Entry 6J62 (X-ray diffraction, 2.49 A resolution); this record covers chains A and C.

[Chain A]
Name: Ubiquitin-like protein ISG15
Source organism: Mus musculus
UniProtKB: Q64339 (ISG15_MOUSE); numbering as in UniProt; present here: 1-110, 112-153
Sequence (153 residues; numbered 1 to 153 plus 1 insertion-coded residue; 1 number in that range is skipped by the numbering (no residue carries it; nothing is unmodelled there); the number before each row is that of its first residue):
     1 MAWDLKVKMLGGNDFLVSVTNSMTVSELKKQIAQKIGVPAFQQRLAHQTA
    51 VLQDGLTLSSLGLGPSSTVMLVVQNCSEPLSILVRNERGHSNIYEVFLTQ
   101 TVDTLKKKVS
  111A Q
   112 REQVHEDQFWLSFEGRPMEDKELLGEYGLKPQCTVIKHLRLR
Disordered / not traced: 1, 152-153
Swiss-Prot annotation at these positions:
  - region: Arg151 to Arg153 (Involved in the ligation of specific target proteins)
  - motif: Leu150 to Arg153 (LRLRGG)
  - site: Arg151 (Interacts with activating enzyme)
  - modified residue (S-nitrosocysteine): Cys76, Cys144

[Chain C]
Name: Non-structural protein 1
Source organism: Influenza B virus (strain B/Lee/1940)
UniProtKB: P03502 (NS1_INBLE); numbering as in UniProt (aligned over 1-103)
Sequence (103 residues; each row starts with the number of its first residue):
     1 MADNMTTTQIEVGPGATNATINFEAGILECYERFSWQRALDYPGQDRLHR
    51 LKRKLESRIKTHNKSEPENKRMSLEERKAIGVKMMKVLLFMDPSAGIEGF
   101 EPY
Disordered / not traced: 1-8, 101-103
Swiss-Prot annotation at these positions:
  - motif: Arg50 to Leu55 (Nuclear localization signal)
  - mutagenesis: Arg33 (R33A: Partial loss of dsRNA-binding and no effect on inhibition of IFN-beta promoter; when associated with A-38), Arg38 (R38A: Partial loss of dsRNA-binding and no effect on inhibition of IFN-beta promoter; when associated with A-33), Arg47 (R47A: Complete loss of dsRNA-binding and 40% loss of inhibition of IFN-beta promoter; when associated with A-50), Arg50 (R50A: Complete loss of dsRNA-binding and 40% loss of inhibition of IFN-beta promoter; when associated with A-47), Lys52 (K52A: Partial loss of dsRNA-binding and 15% loss of inhibition of IFN-beta promoter; when associated with A-53 and A-54), Arg53 (R53A: Partial loss of dsRNA-binding and 15% loss of inhibition of IFN-beta promoter; when associated with A-52 and A-54), Lys54 (K54A: Partial loss of dsRNA-binding and 15% loss of inhibition of IFN-beta promoter; when associated with A-52 and A-53), Arg58 (R58A: Complete loss of dsRNA-binding and 20% loss of inhibition of IFN-beta promoter; when associated with A-60 and A-64), Lys60 (K60A: Complete loss of dsRNA-binding and 20% loss of inhibition of IFN-beta promoter; when associated with A-58 and A-64), Lys64 (K64A: Complete loss of dsRNA-binding and 20% loss of inhibition of IFN-beta promoter; when associated with A-58 and A-60), Lys70 (K70A: No effect on dsRNA-binding and inhibition of IFN-beta promoter; when associated with A-71), Arg71 (R71A: No effect on dsRNA-binding and inhibition of IFN-beta promoter; when associated with A-70), 4 further mutagenesis entries in UniProt

[Interface between chain A and chain C]
Pairs across the interface (11; chain A residue first):
  Met9(A) - Gln37(C)
  Leu10(A) - Ala39(C)
  Ile36(A) - Arg38(C)  hydrogen bond (backbone-side chain)
  Gly37(A) - Arg38(C)  hydrogen bond (backbone-side chain)
  Val38(A) - Arg38(C)
  Val72(A) - Gln37(C)
  Val73(A) - Trp36(C)
  Val73(A) - Gln37(C)  hydrogen bond (backbone-side chain)
  Gln74(A) - Trp36(C)
  Asn75(A) - Trp36(C)
  Glu78(A) - Glu75(C)
Interface residues without a listed pair, chain A (13 interface residues in all): Gly11, Leu71, Cys76
Interface residues without a listed pair, chain C (6 interface residues in all): Lys78

[Summary]
The interface between chain A and chain C involves 13 residues on one side and 6 on the other, with 3 hydrogen
bonds. Polar pairs include Ile36(A)-Arg38(C), Gly37(A)-Arg38(C) and Val73(A)-Gln37(C). Curated annotation
(UniProt) lists 16 mutagenesis sites on chain C.
Here chain A is Ubiquitin-like protein ISG15 (Mus musculus) and chain C is Non-structural protein 1 (Influenza
B virus (strain B/Lee/1940)). Entry 6J62 (Crystal structure of mISG15/NS1B complex) was determined by X-ray
diffraction.
